Entry 6HBJ (electron microscopy, 3.16 A resolution); this record covers chains A and C of the 3 polymer chains in the assembly.

== Chain A ==
Protein: Viral protein 1
Organism: Echovirus E18
Notes: EC 3.4.22.29, 3.6.1.15, 3.4.22.28, 2.7.7.48
UniProtKB: Q8V635 (Q8V635_9ENTO); residues 1-287 here correspond to UniProt positions 569-855 (UniProt number = residue number + 568)
Sequence (287 residues; row label = number of the first residue in the row):
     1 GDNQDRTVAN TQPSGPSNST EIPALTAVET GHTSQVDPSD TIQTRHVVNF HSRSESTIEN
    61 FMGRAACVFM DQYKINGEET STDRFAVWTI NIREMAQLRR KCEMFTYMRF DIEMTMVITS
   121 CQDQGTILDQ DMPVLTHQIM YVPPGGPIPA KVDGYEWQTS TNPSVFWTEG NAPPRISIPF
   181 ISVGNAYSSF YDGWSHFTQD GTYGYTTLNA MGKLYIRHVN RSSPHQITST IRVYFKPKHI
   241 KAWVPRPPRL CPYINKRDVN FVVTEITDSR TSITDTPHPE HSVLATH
Not modelled in the structure: 1-51, 78-80, 122-132, 197-200, 275-287

== Chain C ==
Protein: Viral protein 3
Organism: Echovirus E18
Notes: EC 3.4.22.29, 3.6.1.15, 3.4.22.28, 2.7.7.48
UniProtKB: Q8V635 (Q8V635_9ENTO); residues 1-239 here correspond to UniProt positions 330-568 (UniProt number = residue number + 329)
Sequence (239 residues; numbered 1 to 239; the number before each row is that of its first residue):
     1 GVPVLNTPGS NQFLTSDDYQ SPSAMPQFDE TPEMHIPGEV RNLMEIAEVD SVVPVNNVTG
    61 KTKSMDAYQI PVGTGNTDKT KPIFSFQMDP GYSSVLKRTL LGEMLNYYAH WSGSVKLTFL
   121 FCGSAMATGK LLISYSPPGA SVPTSRKDAM LGTHIVWDIG LQSSCVLCVP WISQSHYRMV
   181 QQDPYTSAGY ITCWYQTNIV VPPGAPTSCD VLCFASACND FSVRLLRDTP FMAQPGKLQ
Not modelled in the structure: 75-76, 175-186, 234-239
Cystine bridges: Cys168-Cys218

== How chain A and chain C interact ==
Residue-residue contacts (109; chain A residue first):
  Ser52(A) - Ser222(C)
  Ser52(A) - Val223(C)
  Arg53(A) - Asn42(C)  hydrogen bond
  Glu55(A) - Tyr108(C)  hydrogen bond (backbone-side chain)
  Glu55(A) - Arg224(C)
  Glu55(A) - Leu226(C)
  Ser56(A) - Asn42(C)
  Ser56(A) - Leu43(C)  hydrogen bond (backbone-backbone)
  Ser56(A) - Tyr108(C)
  Ser56(A) - Val223(C)
  Thr57(A) - Arg41(C)
  Thr57(A) - Asn42(C)
  Ile58(A) - Val40(C)
  Ile58(A) - Leu43(C)  hydrophobic
  Asn60(A) - Leu226(C)
  Phe61(A) - Leu43(C)  hydrophobic
  Phe61(A) - Tyr107(C)  hydrophobic
  Phe61(A) - Leu226(C)  hydrophobic
  Arg64(A) - Leu226(C)
  Ala65(A) - Thr15(C)
  Gln97(A) - Asp228(C)
  Gln97(A) - Thr229(C)
  Gln97(A) - Met232(C)  hydrogen bond (side chain-backbone)
  Arg100(A) - Tyr107(C)  hydrogen bond
  Arg100(A) - Phe231(C)
  Arg100(A) - Met232(C)
  Lys101(A) - Tyr107(C)
  Lys101(A) - Leu226(C)
  Met104(A) - Met104(C)  hydrophobic
  Met104(A) - Tyr107(C)  hydrophobic
  Phe105(A) - Val40(C)  hydrophobic
  Phe105(A) - Leu43(C)  hydrophobic
  Phe105(A) - Ile46(C)  hydrophobic
  Arg109(A) - Thr31(C)  hydrogen bond (side chain-backbone)
  Arg109(A) - Glu33(C)
  Thr115(A) - Phe13(C)
  Tyr141(A) - Met25(C)  hydrophobic
  Pro143(A) - Met25(C)  hydrophobic
  Pro163(A) - Ala24(C)
  Ala172(A) - Asn11(C)
  Pro173(A) - Phe13(C)  hydrophobic
  Arg175(A) - Phe13(C)
  Arg175(A) - Asp17(C)  salt bridge
  Arg175(A) - Tyr19(C)
  Arg175(A) - Ser21(C)
  Arg175(A) - Pro22(C)
  Ile176(A) - Ala24(C)  hydrophobic
  Ser177(A) - Ser21(C)  hydrogen bond
  Ser177(A) - Pro22(C)  hydrogen bond (backbone-backbone)
  Ser177(A) - Ser23(C)
  Ser177(A) - Ala24(C)  hydrogen bond (backbone-backbone)
  Pro179(A) - Met25(C)
  Pro179(A) - Phe28(C)  hydrophobic
  Phe180(A) - Phe28(C)
  Ile181(A) - Phe28(C)  hydrophobic
  Ser182(A) - Thr31(C)  hydrogen bond (backbone-side chain)
  Val183(A) - Thr31(C)
  Gly184(A) - Thr31(C)
  Asn185(A) - Thr31(C)
  Asn185(A) - Pro32(C)  hydrogen bond (side chain-backbone)
  Asn185(A) - Met34(C)
  Ala186(A) - Ile36(C)  hydrophobic
  Tyr234(A) - Phe13(C)  hydrophobic
  Lys236(A) - Asp17(C)  hydrogen bond (side chain-backbone)
  Lys241(A) - Glu33(C)
  Lys241(A) - Glu39(C)
  Ala242(A) - Gly38(C)
  Ala242(A) - Glu39(C)
  Ala242(A) - Val40(C)  hydrogen bond (backbone-backbone)
  Trp243(A) - Ile36(C)  hydrogen bond (side chain-backbone)
  Trp243(A) - Gly38(C)
  Trp243(A) - Glu39(C)  hydrogen bond
  Val244(A) - Pro37(C)
  Val244(A) - Gly38(C)  hydrogen bond (backbone-backbone)
  Pro245(A) - Val40(C)  hydrophobic
  Pro245(A) - Ile46(C)  hydrophobic
  Pro248(A) - Glu103(C)
  Leu250(A) - Arg98(C)
  Cys251(A) - Met232(C)
  Tyr253(A) - Met232(C)  hydrophobic
  Val263(A) - Lys63(C)
  Glu265(A) - Thr62(C)  hydrogen bond
  Glu265(A) - Lys63(C)
  Ile266(A) - Thr62(C)  hydrogen bond (backbone-backbone)
  Ile266(A) - Tyr68(C)
  Ile266(A) - Arg98(C)
  Thr267(A) - Asn57(C)
  Thr267(A) - Thr62(C)
  Thr267(A) - Ser94(C)  hydrogen bond (side chain-backbone)
  Asp268(A) - Asn57(C)  hydrogen bond (backbone-side chain)
  Asp268(A) - Ser94(C)
  Asp268(A) - Lys97(C)
  Ser269(A) - Asn57(C)
  Ser269(A) - Thr59(C)
  Ser269(A) - Thr62(C)
  Arg270(A) - Val55(C)  hydrogen bond (side chain-backbone)
  Arg270(A) - Asn57(C)  hydrogen bond (backbone-backbone)
  Arg270(A) - Val58(C)
  Arg270(A) - Thr59(C)  hydrogen bond (backbone-side chain)
  Arg270(A) - Ser85(C)  hydrogen bond (side chain-backbone)
  Arg270(A) - Phe86(C)
  Arg270(A) - Val95(C)
  Ser272(A) - Val58(C)
  Ile273(A) - Val58(C)
  Ile273(A) - Ile83(C)
  Ile273(A) - Phe84(C)
  Ile273(A) - Ser85(C)  hydrogen bond (backbone-backbone)
  Thr274(A) - Pro82(C)
  Thr274(A) - Ser85(C)
Interface residues without a listed pair, chain A (62 interface residues in all): Tyr107, Glu113, Val117, Pro247, Arg249, Pro252, Thr264, Thr271
Interface residues without a listed pair, chain C (61 interface residues in all): Ser16, Glu30, Met44, Pro54, Asn56, Ile70, Pro71, Leu100, Ala233

== In short ==
The interface between chain A and chain C involves 62 residues on one side and 61 on the other, with 25
hydrogen bonds and 1 salt bridge. Among the polar pairs are Arg175(A)-Asp17(C), Arg53(A)-Asn42(C) and
Glu55(A)-Tyr108(C).
Here chain A is Viral protein 1 and chain C is Viral protein 3, both from Echovirus E18. Entry 6HBJ (Echovirus
18 empty particle) was determined by electron microscopy, deposited together with 6HBG, 6HBH, 6HBK, 6HBL and
6HHT.
